PDB entry 6SSD | X-ray diffraction, 1.18 A resolution | chain A

== Chain A ==
Protein: ForI-PLP
From: Streptomyces kaniharaensis
Amino-acid sequence (424 residues; numbered 0 to 423; the number before each row is that of its first residue; numbering starts at 0):
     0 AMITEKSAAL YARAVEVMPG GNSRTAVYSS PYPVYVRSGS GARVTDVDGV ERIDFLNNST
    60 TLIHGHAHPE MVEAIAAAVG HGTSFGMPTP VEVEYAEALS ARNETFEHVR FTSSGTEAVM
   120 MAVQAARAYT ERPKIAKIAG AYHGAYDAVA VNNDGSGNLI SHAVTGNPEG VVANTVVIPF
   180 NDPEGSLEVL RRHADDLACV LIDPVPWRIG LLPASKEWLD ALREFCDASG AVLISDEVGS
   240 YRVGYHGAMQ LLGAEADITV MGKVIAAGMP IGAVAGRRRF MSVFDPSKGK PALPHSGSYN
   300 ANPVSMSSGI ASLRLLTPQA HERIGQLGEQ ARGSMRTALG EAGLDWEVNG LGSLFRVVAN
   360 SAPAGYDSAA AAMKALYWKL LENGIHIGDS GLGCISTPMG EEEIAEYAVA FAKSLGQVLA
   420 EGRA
Covalent attachments: pyridoxal phosphate (PLP) linked to Lys262
Ligand contacts: pyridoxal phosphate (PLP): Ser113, Gly114, Thr115, Val118, Tyr141, His142, Gly143, Asp202, Asp235, Val237, Gly238, Ile270, Gly296, Ser297, Tyr298
From the paper describing this entry:
  - binding site for pyridoxal phosphate: Lys262
  - catalytic residues: Lys262 (proposed by the authors, not directly observed)

== Overview ==
Pyridoxal phosphate is covalently linked to Lys262. From the paper: the catalytic residue Lys262; a binding
site for pyridoxal phosphate at Lys262.
Chain A is ForI-PLP (Streptomyces kaniharaensis); the structure, Transaminase with PLP bound, was determined
by X-ray diffraction together with 6SSE, 6SSF and 6SSG from the same study.
